PDB entry 3M3Y | X-ray diffraction, 3.18 A resolution | chains A and T of the 13 polymer chains in the assembly

== Chain A ==
Molecule: DNA-directed RNA polymerase II subunit RPB1
Source organism: Saccharomyces cerevisiae
Notes: EC 2.7.7.6
Reference sequence: P04050 (RPB1_YEAST); numbering as in UniProt (aligned over 1-1733)
Sequence (1733 residues; each row starts with the number of its first residue):
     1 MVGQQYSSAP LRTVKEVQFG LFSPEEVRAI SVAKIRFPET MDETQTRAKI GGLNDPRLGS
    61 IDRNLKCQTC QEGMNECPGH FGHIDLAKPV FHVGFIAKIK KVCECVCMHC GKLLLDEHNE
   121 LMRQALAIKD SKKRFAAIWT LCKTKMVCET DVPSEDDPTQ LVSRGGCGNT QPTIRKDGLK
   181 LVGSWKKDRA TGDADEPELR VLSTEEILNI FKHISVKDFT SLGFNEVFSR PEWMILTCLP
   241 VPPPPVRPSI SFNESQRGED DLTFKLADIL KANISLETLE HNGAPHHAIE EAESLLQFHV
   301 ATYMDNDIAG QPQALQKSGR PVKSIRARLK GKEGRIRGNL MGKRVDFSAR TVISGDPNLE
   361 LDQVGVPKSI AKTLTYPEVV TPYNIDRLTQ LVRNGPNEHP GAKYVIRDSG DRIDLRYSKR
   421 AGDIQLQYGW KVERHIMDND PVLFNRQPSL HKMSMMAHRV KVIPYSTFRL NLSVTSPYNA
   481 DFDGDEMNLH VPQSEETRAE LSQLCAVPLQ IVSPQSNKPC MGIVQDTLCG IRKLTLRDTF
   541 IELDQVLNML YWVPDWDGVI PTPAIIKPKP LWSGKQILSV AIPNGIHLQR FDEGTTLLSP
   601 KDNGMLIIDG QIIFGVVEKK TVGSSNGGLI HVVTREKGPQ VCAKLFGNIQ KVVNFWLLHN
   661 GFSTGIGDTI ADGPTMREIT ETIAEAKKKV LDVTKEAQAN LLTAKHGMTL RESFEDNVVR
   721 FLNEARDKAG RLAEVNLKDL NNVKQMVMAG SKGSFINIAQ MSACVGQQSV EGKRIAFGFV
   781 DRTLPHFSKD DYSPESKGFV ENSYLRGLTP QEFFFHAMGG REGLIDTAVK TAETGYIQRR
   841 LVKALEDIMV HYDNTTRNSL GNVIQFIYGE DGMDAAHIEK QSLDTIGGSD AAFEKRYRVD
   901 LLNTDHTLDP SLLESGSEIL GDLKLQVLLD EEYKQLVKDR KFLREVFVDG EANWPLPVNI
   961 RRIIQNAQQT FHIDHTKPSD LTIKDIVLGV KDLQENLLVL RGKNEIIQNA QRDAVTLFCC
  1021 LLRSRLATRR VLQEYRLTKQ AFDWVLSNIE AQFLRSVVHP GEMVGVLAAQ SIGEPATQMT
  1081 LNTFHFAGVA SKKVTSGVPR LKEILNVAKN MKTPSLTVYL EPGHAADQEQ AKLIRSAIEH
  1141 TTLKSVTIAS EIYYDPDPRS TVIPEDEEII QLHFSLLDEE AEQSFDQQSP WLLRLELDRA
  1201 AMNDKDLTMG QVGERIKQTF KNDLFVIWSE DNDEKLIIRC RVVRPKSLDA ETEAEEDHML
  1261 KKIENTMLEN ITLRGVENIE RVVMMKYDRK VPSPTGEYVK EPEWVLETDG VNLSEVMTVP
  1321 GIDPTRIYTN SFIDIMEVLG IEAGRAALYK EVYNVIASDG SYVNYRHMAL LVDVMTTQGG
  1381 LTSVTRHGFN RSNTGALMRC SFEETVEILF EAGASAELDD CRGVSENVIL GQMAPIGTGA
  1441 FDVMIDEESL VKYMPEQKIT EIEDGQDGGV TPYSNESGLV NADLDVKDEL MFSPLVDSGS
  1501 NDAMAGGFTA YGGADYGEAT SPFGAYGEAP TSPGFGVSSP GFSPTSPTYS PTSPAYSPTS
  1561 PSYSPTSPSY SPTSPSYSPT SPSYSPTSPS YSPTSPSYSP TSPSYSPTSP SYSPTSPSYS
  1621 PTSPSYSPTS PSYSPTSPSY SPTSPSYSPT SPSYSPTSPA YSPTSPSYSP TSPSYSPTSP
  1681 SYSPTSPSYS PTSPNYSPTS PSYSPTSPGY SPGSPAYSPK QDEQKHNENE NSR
Not modelled in the structure: 1-2, 155-160, 187-198, 1082-1091, 1177-1186, 1244-1253, 1446-1733
Bound ions: Zn2+ site 1: Cys70, Cys77, His80; Zn2+ site 2: Cys110, Cys167; Mg2+: Asp481, Asp483, Asp485 (shared with 2 residues of chain R)
Small-molecule neighbours: cis-diammine(pyridine)chloroplatinum(II) (C7P): Ala828, Thr831, Ala832
What the authors report for this chain:
  - binding site for cis-diammine(pyridine)chloroplatinum(II): Ala828, Thr831

== Chain T ==
Molecule: 28-nt DNA strand
Sequence (28 nucleotides; each row starts with the number of its first residue):
     1 CTACCCATAA CCACCCCGTC CTCTCCAT
Bound ions: cis-diammine(pyridine)chloroplatinum(II) Pt near DG18 (its only coordinating residue here)
Small-molecule neighbours: cis-diammine(pyridine)chloroplatinum(II) (C7P): DG18, DT19, DC20

== Interface between chain A and chain T ==
Contacting residue pairs - 19 pairs, chain A then chain T:
  Phe252(A) - DT28(T)  stacking on the base
  Ala309(A) - DC14(T)  phosphate contact
  Lys317(A) - DT28(T)  sugar contact
  Lys330(A) - DC16(T)  salt bridge to the phosphate
  Lys332(A) - DT19(T)  salt bridge to the phosphate
  Lys332(A) - DC20(T)  salt bridge to the phosphate
  Arg337(A) - DC17(T)  salt bridge to the phosphate
  Arg344(A) - DC21(T)  salt bridge to the phosphate
  Arg350(A) - DC21(T)  sugar contact
  Gln447(A) - DC20(T)  sugar contact
  Pro448(A) - DG18(T)  base contact
  Pro448(A) - DT19(T)  base contact
  Thr831(A) - DG18(T)  base contact
  Ala832(A) - DG18(T)  sugar contact
  Gly835(A) - DG18(T)  sugar contact
  Tyr836(A) - DC17(T)  sugar contact
  Arg1386(A) - DC16(T)  hydrogen bond to the sugar
  Glu1403(A) - DC16(T)  sugar contact
  Glu1407(A) - DC16(T)  phosphate contact
Interface residues without a listed pair, chain A (18 interface residues in all): Glu1404
Interface residues without a listed pair, chain T (9 interface residues in all): DC15

== In short ==
18 residues of chain A and 9 residues of chain T are in contact; the contacts include 1 hydrogen bond, 5 salt
bridges and 1 aromatic stacking contact. Polar contacts include Arg1386(A)-DC16(T), Lys330(A)-DC16(T) and
Lys332(A)-DT19(T). Cis-diammine(pyridine)chloroplatinum(II) is bound between chain A and chain T. From the
paper: a binding site for cis-diammine(pyridine)chloroplatinum(II) at Ala828(A) and Thr831(A).
Here chain A is DNA-directed RNA polymerase II subunit RPB1 (Saccharomyces cerevisiae) and chain T is a 28-nt
DNA strand. Entry 3M3Y (RNA polymerase II elongation complex C) was determined by X-ray diffraction, deposited
together with 3M4O.
